PDB entry 5UQE | X-ray diffraction, 3.60 A resolution | chains C and D of the 4 polymer chains in the assembly

# Chain C
Protein: Glutaminase kidney isoform, mitochondrial
Source organism: Homo sapiens
Notes: EC 3.5.1.2
UniProtKB: O94925 (GLSK_HUMAN); the construct has insertions or renumbered stretches relative to UniProt, so the offset changes along the chain: 137-543 = UniProt 137-543; 554-665 = UniProt 545-656
Sequence (520 residues; each row starts with the number of its first residue; note: 9 numbers in that range are skipped by the numbering (no residue carries them; nothing is unmodelled there)):
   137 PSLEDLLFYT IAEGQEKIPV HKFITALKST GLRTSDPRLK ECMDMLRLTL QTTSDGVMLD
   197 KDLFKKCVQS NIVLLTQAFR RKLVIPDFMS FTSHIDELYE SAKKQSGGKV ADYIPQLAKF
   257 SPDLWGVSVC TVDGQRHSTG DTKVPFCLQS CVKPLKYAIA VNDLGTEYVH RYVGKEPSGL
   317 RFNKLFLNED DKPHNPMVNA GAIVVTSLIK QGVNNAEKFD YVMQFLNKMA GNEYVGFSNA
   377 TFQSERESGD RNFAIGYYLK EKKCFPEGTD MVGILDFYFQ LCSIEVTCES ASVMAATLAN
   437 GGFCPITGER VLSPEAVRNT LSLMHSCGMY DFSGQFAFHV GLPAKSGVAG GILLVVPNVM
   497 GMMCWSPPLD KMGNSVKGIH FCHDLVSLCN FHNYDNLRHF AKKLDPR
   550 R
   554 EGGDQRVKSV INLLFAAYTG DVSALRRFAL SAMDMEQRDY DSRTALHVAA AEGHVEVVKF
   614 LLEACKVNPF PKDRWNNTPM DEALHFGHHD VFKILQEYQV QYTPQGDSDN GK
Disordered / not traced: 137, 554-562, 640-665
Differences from the reference sequence: conflict Leu-219 (Phe in O94925)
Residues lining bound ligands: 04A (N,N'-[sulfanediylbis(ethane-2,1-diyl-1,3,4-thiadiazole-5,2-diyl)]bis(2-phenylacetamide)): Lys-320, Leu-321, Phe-322, Leu-323, Asn-324, Glu-325, Tyr-394, Lys-398
UniProt features mapped onto this chain:
  - region: Gly-315 to Phe-322 (Highly mobile activation loop)
  - binding site (substrate): Ser-286, Asn-335, Glu-381, Asn-388, Tyr-414, Tyr-466, Val-484
  - modified residue: Lys-164 (N6-succinyllysine), Lys-311 (N6-acetyllysine), Ser-661 (Phosphoserine)

# Chain D
Protein: Glutaminase kidney isoform, mitochondrial
Source organism: Homo sapiens
Notes: EC 3.5.1.2
UniProtKB: O94925 (GLSK_HUMAN); residue numbers follow UniProt; this construct covers 137-656
Sequence (520 residues; numbered 137 to 656; the number before each row is that of its first residue):
   137 PSLEDLLFYT IAEGQEKIPV HKFITALKST GLRTSDPRLK ECMDMLRLTL QTTSDGVMLD
   197 KDLFKKCVQS NIVLLTQAFR RKLVIPDFMS FTSHIDELYE SAKKQSGGKV ADYIPQLAKF
   257 SPDLWGVSVC TVDGQRHSTG DTKVPFCLQS CVKPLKYAIA VNDLGTEYVH RYVGKEPSGL
   317 RFNKLFLNED DKPHNPMVNA GAIVVTSLIK QGVNNAEKFD YVMQFLNKMA GNEYVGFSNA
   377 TFQSERESGD RNFAIGYYLK EKKCFPEGTD MVGILDFYFQ LCSIEVTCES ASVMAATLAN
   437 GGFCPITGER VLSPEAVRNT LSLMHSCGMY DFSGQFAFHV GLPAKSGVAG GILLVVPNVM
   497 GMMCWSPPLD KMGNSVKGIH FCHDLVSLCN FHNYDNLRHF AKKLDPRREG GDQRVKSVIN
   557 LLFAAYTGDV SALRRFALSA MDMEQRDYDS RTALHVAAAE GHVEVVKFLL EACKVNPFPK
   617 DRWNNTPMDE ALHFGHHDVF KILQEYQVQY TPQGDSDNGK
Disordered / not traced: 644-656
Differences from the reference sequence: conflict Leu-219 (Phe in O94925)
Residues lining bound ligands: 04A (N,N'-[sulfanediylbis(ethane-2,1-diyl-1,3,4-thiadiazole-5,2-diyl)]bis(2-phenylacetamide)): Lys-320, Leu-321, Phe-322, Leu-323, Asn-324, Glu-325, Asp-327, Tyr-394
UniProt features mapped onto this chain:
  - region: Gly-315 to Phe-322 (Highly mobile activation loop)
  - binding site (substrate): Ser-286, Asn-335, Glu-381, Asn-388, Tyr-414, Tyr-466, Val-484
  - modified residue: Lys-164 (N6-succinyllysine), Lys-311 (N6-acetyllysine), Ser-652 (Phosphoserine)

# Chain C / chain D interface
Pairs across the interface (127; chain C residue first):
  Ser-138(C) with Tyr-562(D)
  Leu-139(C) with Tyr-562(D)
  Glu-140(C) with Tyr-562(D), hydrogen bond; Thr-563(D)
  Arg-174(C) with Arg-571(D)
  Gln-205(C) with Thr-563(D); Gly-564(D)
  Ser-206(C) with Asp-565(D)
  Asn-207(C) with Asp-565(D); Ser-567(D)
  Ile-208(C) with Thr-563(D); Asp-565(D)
  Val-209(C) with Phe-559(D), hydrophobic; Asp-565(D); Ala-568(D), hydrophobic
  Val-220(C) with Arg-534(D)
  Asp-269(C) with Arg-534(D), salt bridge
  His-306(C) with Phe-474(D)
  Lys-311(C) with Phe-474(D); His-475(D)
  Glu-312(C) with Gly-470(D); Gln-471(D)
  Ser-314(C) with Ser-314(D)
  Leu-316(C) with Glu-312(D); Asn-324(D)
  Phe-318(C) with Arg-317(D); Phe-318(D), hydrophobic
  Asn-324(C) with Arg-317(D)
  Glu-325(C) with Arg-317(D)
  Ala-435(C) with Asn-532(D)
  Asn-436(C) with Asn-532(D); Arg-534(D), hydrogen bond; His-535(D), hydrogen bond
  Gly-437(C) with Asn-532(D)
  Phe-439(C) with His-535(D); Leu-574(D)
  Gly-444(C) with Leu-574(D)
  Glu-445(C) with Leu-574(D)
  Arg-446(C) with Leu-574(D), hydrogen bond (side chain-backbone)
  Arg-454(C) with His-528(D); Tyr-530(D); Asp-531(D), salt bridge
  Asn-455(C) with Phe-474(D)
  Ser-458(C) with His-528(D); Tyr-530(D)
  Leu-459(C) with Phe-474(D), hydrophobic
  His-461(C) with His-461(D); Tyr-530(D), hydrogen bond
  Gly-470(C) with Glu-312(D)
  Gln-471(C) with Glu-312(D)
  Phe-474(C) with Thr-302(D); His-306(D); Lys-311(D); Asn-455(D)
  His-475(C) with Lys-311(D)
  Gly-477(C) with Tyr-530(D), hydrogen bond (backbone-side chain)
  Pro-479(C) with Tyr-530(D)
  Pro-493(C) with Tyr-530(D), hydrophobic
  Asn-494(C) with Asp-531(D), hydrogen bond (side chain-backbone); Asn-532(D), hydrogen bond; Leu-533(D), hydrogen bond (side chain-backbone); Arg-534(D), hydrogen bond (side chain-backbone)
  His-528(C) with Arg-454(D)
  Asn-529(C) with Asn-529(D), hydrogen bond; Tyr-530(D)
  Tyr-530(C) with Arg-454(D); Ser-458(D); His-461(D), hydrogen bond; Gly-477(D), hydrogen bond (side chain-backbone); Pro-479(D); Pro-493(D), hydrophobic; Asn-529(D), hydrogen bond
  Asp-531(C) with Arg-454(D), salt bridge; Asn-494(D), hydrogen bond (backbone-side chain)
  Asn-532(C) with Ala-435(D), hydrogen bond (side chain-backbone); Asn-436(D); Gly-437(D); Asn-494(D), hydrogen bond
  Leu-533(C) with Asn-494(D), hydrogen bond (backbone-side chain)
  Arg-534(C) with Val-220(D); Val-268(D); Asp-269(D), salt bridge; Asn-436(D), hydrogen bond
  His-535(C) with Asn-436(D), hydrogen bond; Phe-439(D); Pro-450(D)
  Ile-564(C) with Val-551(D); Lys-552(D); Ile-555(D), hydrophobic; Asn-556(D)
  Asn-565(C) with Asp-548(D), hydrogen bond
  Phe-568(C) with Gly-547(D); Asp-548(D); Val-551(D), hydrophobic
  Tyr-571(C) with Tyr-584(D), hydrophobic
  Arg-579(C) with Glu-149(D), salt bridge; Arg-216(D)
  Arg-580(C) with Phe-215(D); Arg-216(D), hydrogen bond (backbone-side chain); Arg-217(D)
  Ala-582(C) with Arg-216(D)
  Leu-583(C) with Thr-212(D); Arg-216(D)
  Asp-592(C) with Tyr-584(D)
  Tyr-593(C) with Tyr-562(D), hydrophobic; Glu-596(D), hydrogen bond
  Asp-594(C) with Asp-585(D); Arg-587(D), salt bridge
  Arg-596(C) with Tyr-584(D); Asp-585(D), salt bridge; Arg-618(D)
  Val-601(C) with Tyr-584(D)
  Ala-604(C) with Tyr-584(D); Arg-618(D)
  Glu-605(C) with Tyr-584(D)
  Arg-627(C) with Arg-587(D); Phe-630(D)
  Trp-628(C) with Arg-587(D); Asn-621(D); Glu-626(D); His-629(D)
  Asn-630(C) with Trp-619(D)
  Glu-635(C) with Arg-618(D), salt bridge; Trp-619(D)
  His-638(C) with Trp-619(D)
  Phe-639(C) with Arg-618(D); Trp-619(D), hydrophobic
Other interface residues (no listed pair), chain C (82 interface residues in all): Val-268, Tyr-293, Thr-302, Gly-315, Arg-317, Leu-323, Pro-450, Leu-457, Asp-467, Ala-473, Leu-478, Lys-539, Leu-567, Phe-581
Other interface residues (no listed pair), chain D (80 interface residues in all): Leu-142, Gln-213, Lys-218, Tyr-293, Leu-316, Leu-457, Leu-459, Asp-467, Ala-473, Leu-478, Ala-537, Lys-539, Glu-545, Ser-575

# Summary
The interface between chain C and chain D involves 82 residues on one side and 80 on the other, with 23
hydrogen bonds and 8 salt bridges. Polar pairs include Asp-269(C)/Arg-534(D), Arg-454(C)/Asp-531(D) and
Arg-579(C)/Glu-149(D). Chain C binds compound 04A. Bound to chain D: compound 04A.
Chain C and chain D are both Glutaminase kidney isoform, mitochondrial (Homo sapiens); the structure,
Multidomain structure of human kidney-type glutaminase(KGA/GLS), was determined by X-ray diffraction,
deposited together with 5U0I, 5U0J and 5U0K.
